Entry 9BHL (electron microscopy, 2.80 A resolution); this record covers chains A and R of the 4 polymer chains in the assembly.

Chain A:
Name: Guanine nucleotide-binding protein G(s) subunit alpha isoforms short
Organism: Homo sapiens
Reference sequence: P63092 (GNAS2_HUMAN); residue numbers follow UniProt; this construct covers 5-64, 204-253, 264-394
Chain sequence (261 residues; each row starts with the number of its first residue; note: 141 numbers in that range are skipped by the numbering (no residue carries them; nothing is unmodelled there); numbers below 1 keep their minus sign (Gly-7 is residue -7)):
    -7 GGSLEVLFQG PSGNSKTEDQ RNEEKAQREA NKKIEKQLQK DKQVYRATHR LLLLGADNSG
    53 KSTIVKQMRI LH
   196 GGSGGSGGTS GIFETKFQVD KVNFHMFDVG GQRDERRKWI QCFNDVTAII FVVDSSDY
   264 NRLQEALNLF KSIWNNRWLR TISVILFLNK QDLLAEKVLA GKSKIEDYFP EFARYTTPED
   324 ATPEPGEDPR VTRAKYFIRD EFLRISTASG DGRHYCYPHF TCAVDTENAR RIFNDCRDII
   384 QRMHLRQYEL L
Unresolved in the structure: -7 to 8, 196-200
Sequence notes: expression tag (-7 to 4); engineered mutation Asp49 (Gly in P63092), Asn50 (Glu in P63092), Asp249 (Ala in P63092), Asp252 (Ser in P63092), Ala372 (Ile in P63092), Ile375 (Val in P63092); linker (196-203)

Chain R:
Name: Psychosine receptor
Organism: Homo sapiens
Reference sequence: Q8IYL9 (PSYR_HUMAN); residue numbers follow UniProt; this construct covers 1-337
Chain sequence (348 residues; row label = number of the first residue in the row; numbers below 1 keep their minus sign (Asp-10 is residue -10)):
   -10 DYKDDDDASI DMNSTCIEEQ HDLDHYLFPI VYIFVIIVSI PANIGSLCVS FLQAKKESEL
    50 GIYLFSLSLS DLLYALTLPL WIDYTWNKDN WTFSPALCKG SAFLMYMNFY SSTAFLTCIA
   110 VDRYLAVVYP LKFFFLRTRR FALMVSLSIW ILETIFNAVM LWEDETVVEY CDAEKSNFTL
   170 CYDKYPLEKW QINLNLFRTC TGYAIPLVTI LICNRKVYQA VRHNKATENK EKKRIIKLLV
   230 SITVTFVLCF TPFHVMLLIR CILEHAVNFE DHSNSGKRTY TMYRITVALT SLNCVADPIL
   290 YCFVTETGRY DMWNILKFCT GRCNTSQRQR KRILSVSTKD TMELEVLE
Unresolved in the structure: -10 to 4, 306-337
Disulfides: Cys5-Cys160, Cys87-Cys170
Sequence notes: expression tag (-10 to 0)
UniProt features mapped onto this chain:
  - region: Glu154 to Tyr174 (Extracellular loop 2 (ECL2))
  - site: His10 (Proton sensing), His14 (Proton sensing), Glu142 (Required for activation), His243 (Proton sensing)
  - glycosylation (N-linked (GlcNAc...) asparagine): Asn2, Asn79, Asn166
  - natural variant: Ile231 (I231L: Increased lysosomal pH)
  - mutagenesis: His10 (H10F: Decreased proton-induced G-protein coupled receptor signaling; when associated with F-14 and F-243), His14 (H14F: Decreased proton-induced G-protein coupled receptor signaling; when associated with F-10 and F-243), Asp60 (D60N: Impaired ability to sense protons), Glu142 (E142Q: Mimics the protonation state; induces a shift of the optimal pH for activation), Asp172 (D172A: Decreased proton-induced G-protein coupled receptor signaling), His243 (H243F: Decreased proton-induced G-protein coupled receptor signaling; when associated with F-10 and F-14), Arg273 (R273A: Decreased proton-induced G-protein coupled receptor signaling), Asp286 (D286N: Impaired ability to sense protons)
What the authors report for this chain:
  - mutagenesis - D172A: decreased signaling
  - mutagenesis - E142Q: increased signaling in response to proton

Chain A / chain R interface:
Residue-residue contacts - 41 pairs, chain A then chain R:
  Gln35(A) with Phe123(R)
  Arg38(A) with Pro119(R); Lys121(R); Phe123(R); Arg126(R)
  His41(A) with Leu120(R)
  Val217(A) with Leu120(R)
  Tyr360(A) with Ala215(R)
  Phe376(A) with Leu120(R), hydrophobic
  Arg380(A) with Pro119(R); Leu120(R); Lys121(R)
  Asp381(A) with Asn213(R); Lys214(R), hydrogen bond (side chain-backbone); Ala215(R)
  Ile383(A) with Pro119(R), hydrophobic
  Gln384(A) with Val116(R), hydrogen bond (side chain-backbone); Ala209(R); Asn213(R), hydrogen bond
  Arg385(A) with Asn213(R); Ala215(R), hydrogen bond (side chain-backbone); Thr216(R)
  His387(A) with Ala115(R), hydrogen bond (side chain-backbone); Pro119(R)
  Leu388(A) with Val116(R), hydrophobic; Val210(R), hydrophobic
  Tyr391(A) with Glu48(R), hydrogen bond; Arg112(R); Ala115(R); Arg126(R), hydrogen bond
  Glu392(A) with Gln42(R); Tyr290(R); Thr294(R), hydrogen bond (backbone-side chain)
  Leu393(A) with Val116(R), hydrophobic; Val206(R), hydrophobic; Ile224(R); Leu227(R); Leu228(R), hydrophobic
  Leu394(A) with Glu220(R); Ile224(R), hydrophobic; Thr294(R), hydrogen bond (backbone-side chain)
Also at the interface, not in a pair above, chain A (20 interface residues in all): Tyr358, Asp378, Gln390
Also at the interface, not in a pair above, chain R (28 interface residues in all): Leu49, Leu53, Asp111, Cys291, Glu295

Summary:
The interface between chain A and chain R involves 20 residues on one side and 28 on the other, with 9
hydrogen bonds. Among the polar pairs are Asp381(A)-Lys214(R), Gln384(A)-Val116(R) and Gln384(A)-Asn213(R).
The paper reports that D172A of chain R reduces signaling; E142Q of chain R increases signaling in response to
proton.
Here chain A is Guanine nucleotide-binding protein G(s) subunit alpha isoforms short and chain R is Psychosine
receptor, both from Homo sapiens. Entry 9BHL (Human proton sensing receptor GPR65 in complex with miniGs) was
determined by electron microscopy, deposited together with 9BHM, 9BI6 and 9BIP.
